8EY2 - chains A and B of the 4 polymer chains in the assembly; structure by electron microscopy, 3.50 A resolution.

[Chain A (and B)]
Molecule: 3C-like proteinase
From: Severe acute respiratory syndrome coronavirus 2
Notes: EC 3.4.22.69; chain B of this document is another copy of the same molecule, construct and numbering; everything in this record applies to it too
UniProtKB: P0DTD1 (R1AB_SARS2); residues -4 to 306 here correspond to UniProt positions 3259-3569 (UniProt number = residue number + 3263)
Amino-acid sequence (314 residues; each row starts with the number of its first residue; numbers below 1 keep their minus sign (Gly-7 is residue -7)):
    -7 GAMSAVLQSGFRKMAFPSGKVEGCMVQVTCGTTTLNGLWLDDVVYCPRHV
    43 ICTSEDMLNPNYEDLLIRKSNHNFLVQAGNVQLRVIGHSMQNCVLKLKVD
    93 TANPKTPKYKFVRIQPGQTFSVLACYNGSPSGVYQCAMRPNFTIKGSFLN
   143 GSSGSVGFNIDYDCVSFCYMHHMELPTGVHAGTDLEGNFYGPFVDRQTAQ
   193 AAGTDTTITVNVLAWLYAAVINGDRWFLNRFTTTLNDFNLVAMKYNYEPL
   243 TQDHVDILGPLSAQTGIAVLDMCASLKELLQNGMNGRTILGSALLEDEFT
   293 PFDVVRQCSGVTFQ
Unresolved in the structure: -7 to 0
Construct notes: expression tag (-7 to -5); engineered mutation Ser145 (Cys3408 in P0DTD1)
Swiss-Prot annotation at these positions:
  - active site: His41 (For 3CL-PRO activity)
  - site (Cleavage): Gln0, Ser1, Gln306
  - cross-link (Glycyl lysine isopeptide (Lys-Gly)): Lys5 (interchain with G-Cter in ubiquitin), Lys90 (interchain with G-Cter in ubiquitin)
What the authors report for this chain:
  - catalytic residues: Gly143, Ser145
  - conformationally variable residues (helix shift, loop rearrangement): Gln19 to Leu27, Ile43 to Asn53, Ser62 to Asn65, Glu166 to Val171, Gln189
  - specificity-determining residues: Met49, Met165 (citing earlier work)

[Interface between chain A and chain B]
Pairs across the interface - 78 pairs, chain A then chain B:
  Ser1(A) - Ser139(B)
  Ser1(A) - Phe140(B)  hydrogen bond (backbone-backbone)
  Ser1(A) - Leu141(B)
  Ser1(A) - Glu166(B)  hydrogen bond (backbone-side chain)
  Ser1(A) - Gly170(B)
  Ser1(A) - His172(B)
  Gly2(A) - Gly138(B)
  Gly2(A) - Ser139(B)  hydrogen bond (backbone-side chain)
  Phe3(A) - Ser139(B)
  Arg4(A) - Lys5(B)
  Arg4(A) - Tyr126(B)
  Arg4(A) - Gln127(B)
  Arg4(A) - Lys137(B)  hydrogen bond (side chain-backbone)
  Arg4(A) - Glu290(B)  salt bridge
  Lys5(A) - Tyr126(B)
  Met6(A) - Ser123(B)
  Met6(A) - Gly124(B)
  Met6(A) - Tyr126(B)  hydrophobic
  Ala7(A) - Gly124(B)
  Ala7(A) - Val125(B)  hydrogen bond (backbone-backbone)
  Phe8(A) - Val125(B)
  Pro9(A) - Glu14(B)
  Pro9(A) - Pro122(B)
  Pro9(A) - Ser123(B)
  Pro9(A) - Gly124(B)
  Ser10(A) - Glu14(B)  hydrogen bond (backbone-side chain)
  Gly11(A) - Gly11(B)
  Gly11(A) - Glu14(B)  hydrogen bond (backbone-side chain)
  Glu14(A) - Pro9(B)
  Glu14(A) - Ser10(B)  hydrogen bond (side chain-backbone)
  Glu14(A) - Gly11(B)  hydrogen bond (side chain-backbone)
  Ser121(A) - Phe305(B)
  Ser121(A) - Gln306(B)
  Pro122(A) - Pro9(B)
  Pro122(A) - Gln306(B)  hydrogen bond (backbone-side chain)
  Ser123(A) - Met6(B)
  Ser123(A) - Pro9(B)
  Ser123(A) - Arg298(B)  hydrogen bond (backbone-side chain)
  Ser123(A) - Thr304(B)
  Gly124(A) - Met6(B)
  Gly124(A) - Ala7(B)
  Gly124(A) - Pro9(B)
  Val125(A) - Ala7(B)  hydrogen bond (backbone-backbone)
  Val125(A) - Phe8(B)
  Val125(A) - Val125(B)  hydrophobic
  Tyr126(A) - Arg4(B)
  Tyr126(A) - Lys5(B)
  Tyr126(A) - Met6(B)  hydrophobic
  Gln127(A) - Arg4(B)
  Lys137(A) - Arg4(B)  hydrogen bond (backbone-side chain)
  Gly138(A) - Gly2(B)
  Ser139(A) - Ser1(B)
  Ser139(A) - Gly2(B)  hydrogen bond (side chain-backbone)
  Ser139(A) - Phe3(B)
  Ser139(A) - Gln299(B)  hydrogen bond
  Phe140(A) - Ser1(B)  hydrogen bond (backbone-backbone)
  Leu141(A) - Ser1(B)
  Leu141(A) - Cys300(B)
  Leu141(A) - Ser301(B)
  Leu141(A) - Gly302(B)
  Glu166(A) - Ser1(B)  hydrogen bond (side chain-backbone)
  Gly170(A) - Ser1(B)
  His172(A) - Ser1(B)
  Thr280(A) - Leu286(B)
  Ala285(A) - Ala285(B)  hydrophobic
  Ala285(A) - Leu286(B)  hydrophobic
  Leu286(A) - Thr280(B)
  Leu286(A) - Ala285(B)  hydrophobic
  Glu290(A) - Arg4(B)  salt bridge
  Arg298(A) - Ser123(B)  hydrogen bond (side chain-backbone)
  Gln299(A) - Ser139(B)  hydrogen bond
  Cys300(A) - Leu141(B)
  Ser301(A) - Leu141(B)
  Gly302(A) - Leu141(B)
  Thr304(A) - Ser123(B)
  Phe305(A) - Ser121(B)
  Gln306(A) - Ser121(B)
  Gln306(A) - Pro122(B)  hydrogen bond (side chain-backbone)
Also at the interface, not in a pair above, chain A (43 interface residues in all): Lys12, Ala116, Cys128, Gly283
Also at the interface, not in a pair above, chain B (43 interface residues in all): Lys12, Ala116, Cys128, Gly283

[Overview]
Chain A and chain B each contribute 43 residues to their interface; the contacts include 20 hydrogen bonds and
2 salt bridges. Among the polar pairs are Arg4(A)-Glu290(B), Ser1(A)-Glu166(B) and Gly2(A)-Ser139(B). Curated
annotation (UniProt) lists active-site residue His41(A) on chain A. From the paper: catalytic residues
Gly143(A) and Ser145(A); specificity determinants Met49(A) and Met165(A).
Chain A and chain B are both 3C-like proteinase (Severe acute respiratory syndrome coronavirus 2); the
structure, Cryo-EM structure of SARS-CoV-2 Main protease C145S in complex with N-terminal peptide, was
determined by electron microscopy, deposited together with 8EYJ.
